PDB entry 8RAS | electron microscopy, 2.62 A resolution | chains E and H of the 23 polymer chains in the assembly

Chain E:
Protein: DNA-directed RNA polymerase subunit beta''
Source organism: Sinapis alba
UniProtKB: A0A6C0M829 (A0A6C0M829_SINAL); numbering as in UniProt (aligned over 1-1373)
Sequence (1373 residues; row label = number of the first residue in the row):
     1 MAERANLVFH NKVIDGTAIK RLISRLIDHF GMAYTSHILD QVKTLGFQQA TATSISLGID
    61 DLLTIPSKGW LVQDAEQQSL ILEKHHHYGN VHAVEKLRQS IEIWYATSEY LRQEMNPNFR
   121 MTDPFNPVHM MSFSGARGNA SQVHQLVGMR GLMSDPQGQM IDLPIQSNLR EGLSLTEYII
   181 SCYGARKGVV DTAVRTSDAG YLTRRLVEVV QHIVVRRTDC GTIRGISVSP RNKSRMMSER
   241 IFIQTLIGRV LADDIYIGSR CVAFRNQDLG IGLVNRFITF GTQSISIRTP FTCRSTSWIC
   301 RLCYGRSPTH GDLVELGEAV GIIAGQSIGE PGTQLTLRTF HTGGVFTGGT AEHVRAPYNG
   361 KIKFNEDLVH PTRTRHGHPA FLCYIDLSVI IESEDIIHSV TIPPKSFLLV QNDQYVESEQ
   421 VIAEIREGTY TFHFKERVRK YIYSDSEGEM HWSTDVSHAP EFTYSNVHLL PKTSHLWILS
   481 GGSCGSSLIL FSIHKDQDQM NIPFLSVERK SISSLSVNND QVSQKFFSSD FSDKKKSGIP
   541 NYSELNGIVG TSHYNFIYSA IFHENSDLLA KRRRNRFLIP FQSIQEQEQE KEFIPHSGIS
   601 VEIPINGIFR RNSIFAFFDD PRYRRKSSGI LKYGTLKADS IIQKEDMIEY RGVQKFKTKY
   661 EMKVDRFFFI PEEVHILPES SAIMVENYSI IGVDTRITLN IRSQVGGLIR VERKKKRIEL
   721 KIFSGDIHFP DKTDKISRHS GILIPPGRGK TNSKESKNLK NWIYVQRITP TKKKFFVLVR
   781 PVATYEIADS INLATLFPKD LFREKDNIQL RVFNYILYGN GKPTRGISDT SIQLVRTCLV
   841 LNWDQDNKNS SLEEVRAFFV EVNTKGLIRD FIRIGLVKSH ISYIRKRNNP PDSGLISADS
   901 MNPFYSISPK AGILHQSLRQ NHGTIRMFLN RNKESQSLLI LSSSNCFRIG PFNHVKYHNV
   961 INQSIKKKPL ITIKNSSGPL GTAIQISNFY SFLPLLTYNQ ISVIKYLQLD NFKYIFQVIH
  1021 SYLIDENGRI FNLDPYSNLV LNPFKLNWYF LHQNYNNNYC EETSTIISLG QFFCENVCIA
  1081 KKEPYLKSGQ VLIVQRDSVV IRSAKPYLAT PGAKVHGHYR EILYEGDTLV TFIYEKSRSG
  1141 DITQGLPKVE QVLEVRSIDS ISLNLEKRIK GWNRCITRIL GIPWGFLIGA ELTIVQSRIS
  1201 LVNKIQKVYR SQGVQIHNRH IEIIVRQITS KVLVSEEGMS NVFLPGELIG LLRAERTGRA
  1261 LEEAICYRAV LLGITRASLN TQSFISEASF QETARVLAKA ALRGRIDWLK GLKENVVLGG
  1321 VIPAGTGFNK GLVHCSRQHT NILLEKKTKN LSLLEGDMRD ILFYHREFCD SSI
Unresolved in the structure: 1-4, 230-241, 333-350, 427-435, 483-488, 505-565, 581-598, 618-794, 812-838, 844-854, 877-884, 891-900, 906-921, 929-936, 951-971, 1057-1064, 1136-1144, 1156-1161, 1332-1359, 1370-1373
Ion coordination: Zn2+: Cys220, Cys293, Cys300, Cys303
From the paper describing this entry:
  - binding site for the 81-nt DNA strand: Thr196 to Leu202

Chain H:
Protein: PAP3
Source organism: Sinapis alba
Sequence (675 residues; row label = number of the first residue in the row):
     1 MQICQATLTT FTFTNPSNPN FCKPKPLFPS FQPPRRVTLP PCRGFSSDEF PVDETFLEKF
    61 GPKDKDTEDE ARRRNWIERG WAPWEEILTP EADFARKSLN EGEEVPLQSP EAIEAFKMLR
   121 PSYRKKKIKE MGITEDEWYA KQFEIRGDKP PPLDTSWAGP LVVRQIPPRD WPPKGWEVDR
   181 KELEFIREAH KLMAERVWLE DLDKDLKVGE DATVDKMCLE RFKVFLKQYN EWVEANKDRL
   241 EEDSYKYDQD FYPGRRIRGK DYKEGMYELP FYYPGMICEG TVTTLHLYQG AFVDIGGVHE
   301 GWVPIKGNDW FWIRHFIRVG MHVIVEITAK RDPYRFRFPL ELRFVHPNID HMIFNKFDFP
   361 PIFHRDGDTN PDEIRRDCGR PPEPRKDPGS KPEEEGLLSD HPYVDKLWQL HVAEQMILDD
   421 YEANPEKYKG KKLSELSDDE GFDERKEIEH GEAYYKKTKL PKVILKTSVK ELDLEAALIE
   481 RKYHNKLMME AKARGEGYKI EKLRRNIEMD EYDSLHWRRS LEEREALLRD ISSRQALGLP
   541 LEEPGRYKPG SFFGKDQYDP TSALYQYDYW GEPKNSEISK QERMKDAHNK SIVGKGNVWY
   601 DMSYDDAIKQ TIERRKAESN VVTQKEEETE SKEEEEDDDD EYEFDDFDYS ILSDESSIGY
   661 SEQQPLVNGT QVFTD
Unresolved in the structure: 1-66, 426-460, 485-501, 554-602, 608-675

Interface between chain E and chain H:
Contacting residue pairs - 366 pairs, chain E then chain H:
  Asn90(E) - Thr89(H)
  Asn90(E) - Glu91(H)
  Asn90(E) - Ala92(H)  hydrogen bond (side chain-backbone)
  Asn90(E) - Ala95(H)
  His92(E) - Leu99(H)
  Glu95(E) - Leu99(H)
  Arg98(E) - Glu103(H)  salt bridge
  Glu366(E) - Arg120(H)  salt bridge
  Pro371(E) - Pro106(H)
  Pro371(E) - Leu107(H)  hydrogen bond (backbone-backbone)
  Pro371(E) - Phe116(H)  hydrophobic
  Thr372(E) - Glu104(H)
  Thr372(E) - Val105(H)  hydrogen bond (side chain-backbone)
  Thr372(E) - Phe116(H)
  Arg373(E) - Phe94(H)
  Arg373(E) - Ala95(H)
  Arg373(E) - Ser98(H)
  Arg373(E) - Leu99(H)
  Arg373(E) - Glu103(H)
  Arg373(E) - Glu104(H)
  Thr374(E) - Glu104(H)
  Arg375(E) - Glu104(H)  hydrogen bond (backbone-side chain)
  Pro379(E) - Phe116(H)  hydrophobic
  Pro379(E) - Leu119(H)  hydrophobic
  Ala380(E) - Phe116(H)
  Phe381(E) - Phe116(H)  hydrophobic
  Leu382(E) - Val105(H)
  Leu382(E) - Pro106(H)
  Tyr384(E) - Pro106(H)
  Phe407(E) - Glu104(H)
  Gln411(E) - Arg120(H)  hydrogen bond
  His451(E) - Ala82(H)
  His451(E) - Trp84(H)
  Trp452(E) - Asn75(H)
  Trp452(E) - Trp81(H)  hydrogen bond (backbone-side chain)
  Ser453(E) - Trp81(H)
  Ser453(E) - Trp84(H)  hydrogen bond (side chain-backbone)
  Ser453(E) - Glu86(H)
  Thr454(E) - Arg96(H)
  Asp455(E) - Arg96(H)  salt bridge
  Ser457(E) - Glu68(H)
  His458(E) - Glu68(H)  hydrogen bond (backbone-side chain)
  His458(E) - Ala71(H)
  His458(E) - Arg72(H)
  His458(E) - Asn75(H)  hydrogen bond
  His458(E) - Trp81(H)
  Ala459(E) - Glu68(H)  hydrogen bond (backbone-side chain)
  Ala459(E) - Ala71(H)
  Lys472(E) - Asn100(H)
  Thr473(E) - Arg96(H)
  Thr473(E) - Leu99(H)
  Thr473(E) - Asn100(H)  hydrogen bond
  Ser474(E) - Arg96(H)
  His475(E) - Glu86(H)
  His475(E) - Ala92(H)
  His475(E) - Arg96(H)  hydrogen bond
  Trp477(E) - Glu86(H)  hydrogen bond
  Leu490(E) - Glu383(H)
  Ser492(E) - Arg380(H)
  Ser492(E) - Pro381(H)
  Ser492(E) - Glu383(H)  hydrogen bond
  Ile493(E) - His364(H)  hydrogen bond (backbone-side chain)
  Ile493(E) - Pro371(H)
  Ile493(E) - Arg375(H)
  Ile493(E) - Arg380(H)  hydrogen bond (backbone-side chain)
  His494(E) - His364(H)
  His494(E) - Arg380(H)
  Lys495(E) - Phe359(H)
  Lys495(E) - Arg380(H)
  Asp496(E) - Lys306(H)  salt bridge
  Asp496(E) - Pro361(H)
  Gln497(E) - Tyr288(H)
  Gln497(E) - Gln289(H)  hydrogen bond
  Gln497(E) - Arg337(H)  hydrogen bond (backbone-side chain)
  Gln497(E) - Phe357(H)
  Gln497(E) - Pro361(H)
  Asp498(E) - Pro361(H)
  Asp498(E) - Ile362(H)  hydrogen bond (side chain-backbone)
  Asp498(E) - His364(H)  salt bridge
  Asp498(E) - Arg380(H)  salt bridge
  Gln499(E) - Arg337(H)
  Gln499(E) - Ile362(H)  hydrogen bond (backbone-backbone)
  Gln499(E) - Phe363(H)
  Gln499(E) - His364(H)  hydrogen bond (backbone-backbone)
  Met500(E) - His364(H)
  Asn501(E) - His364(H)  hydrogen bond (backbone-backbone)
  Asn501(E) - Arg365(H)
  Ile502(E) - His364(H)
  Ile502(E) - Arg365(H)
  Ile502(E) - Asp366(H)
  Leu568(E) - His411(H)
  Leu568(E) - Leu503(H)  hydrophobic
  Leu569(E) - Trp408(H)
  Leu569(E) - Val412(H)  hydrophobic
  Leu569(E) - Gln415(H)
  Lys571(E) - Val404(H)
  Lys571(E) - Trp408(H)
  Lys571(E) - Met509(H)  hydrogen bond
  Arg573(E) - Asp400(H)  salt bridge
  Arg573(E) - Val404(H)
  Arg573(E) - Asp513(H)  salt bridge
  Arg574(E) - Leu398(H)
  Arg574(E) - Asp400(H)  hydrogen bond (backbone-side chain)
  Arg576(E) - Asp405(H)  salt bridge
  Leu578(E) - Trp408(H)  hydrophobic
  Thr795(E) - Tyr604(H)
  Leu796(E) - Tyr604(H)  hydrogen bond (backbone-side chain)
  Phe797(E) - Tyr604(H)
  Pro798(E) - Lys502(H)  hydrogen bond (backbone-side chain)
  Pro798(E) - Asn506(H)
  Lys799(E) - Lys502(H)  hydrogen bond (backbone-side chain)
  Asp800(E) - Asp510(H)
  Leu801(E) - Asp510(H)  hydrogen bond (backbone-side chain)
  Phe802(E) - Ser399(H)
  Phe802(E) - Asp513(H)
  Phe802(E) - Ser514(H)
  Phe802(E) - Trp517(H)  hydrophobic
  Glu804(E) - Leu397(H)
  Glu804(E) - Leu398(H)
  Glu804(E) - Ser399(H)  hydrogen bond (side chain-backbone)
  Glu804(E) - Asp400(H)  hydrogen bond (side chain-backbone)
  Lys805(E) - Gly396(H)
  Leu810(E) - Ser603(H)
  Leu810(E) - Tyr604(H)  hydrogen bond (backbone-backbone)
  Arg811(E) - Ser603(H)
  Ala857(E) - Pro461(H)
  Phe858(E) - Pro461(H)
  Phe858(E) - Val463(H)  hydrophobic
  Phe859(E) - Pro461(H)  hydrogen bond (backbone-backbone)
  Phe859(E) - Lys462(H)
  Phe859(E) - Val463(H)  hydrogen bond (backbone-backbone)
  Val860(E) - Trp408(H)  hydrophobic
  Val860(E) - Val463(H)
  Val860(E) - Leu465(H)  hydrophobic
  Glu861(E) - Val463(H)  hydrogen bond (backbone-backbone)
  Glu861(E) - Ile464(H)
  Glu861(E) - Leu465(H)  hydrogen bond (backbone-backbone)
  Val862(E) - Trp408(H)  hydrophobic
  Val862(E) - Gln409(H)
  Val862(E) - Val412(H)  hydrophobic
  Val862(E) - Met416(H)
  Val862(E) - Leu465(H)
  Val862(E) - Thr467(H)
  Asn863(E) - Ile464(H)
  Asn863(E) - Leu465(H)  hydrogen bond (side chain-backbone)
  Asn863(E) - Lys466(H)
  Asn863(E) - Thr467(H)  hydrogen bond (backbone-backbone)
  Thr864(E) - Ala413(H)
  Thr864(E) - Met416(H)  hydrogen bond
  Thr864(E) - Ile417(H)
  Thr864(E) - Thr467(H)
  Leu867(E) - Met416(H)
  Leu867(E) - Ile417(H)  hydrophobic
  Leu867(E) - Asp420(H)
  Arg869(E) - Met416(H)
  Arg869(E) - Asp419(H)  salt bridge
  Phe871(E) - Trp408(H)  hydrophobic
  Phe871(E) - Val412(H)  hydrophobic
  Arg885(E) - Ser390(H)  hydrogen bond (side chain-backbone)
  Arg885(E) - Glu395(H)  salt bridge
  Arg887(E) - Leu398(H)
  Arg887(E) - Glu523(H)  salt bridge
  His922(E) - Gln249(H)
  Thr924(E) - Arg337(H)
  Arg926(E) - Tyr288(H)
  Leu941(E) - Tyr288(H)  hydrophobic
  Ser977(E) - Glu279(H)
  Ser977(E) - Gly280(H)
  Ser977(E) - Asp294(H)
  Ser977(E) - Ile295(H)
  Ser977(E) - Gly296(H)
  Gly978(E) - Cys278(H)
  Gly978(E) - Glu279(H)  hydrogen bond (backbone-backbone)
  Gly978(E) - Ile295(H)
  Pro979(E) - Tyr267(H)
  Pro979(E) - Phe271(H)  hydrophobic
  Pro979(E) - Tyr272(H)  hydrophobic
  Pro979(E) - Ile277(H)
  Pro979(E) - Cys278(H)  hydrophobic
  Leu980(E) - Val163(H)
  Leu980(E) - Gln165(H)
  Leu980(E) - Ile277(H)  hydrogen bond (backbone-backbone)
  Gly981(E) - Gln165(H)
  Gly981(E) - Met276(H)
  Gly981(E) - Ile277(H)  hydrogen bond (backbone-backbone)
  Thr982(E) - Val163(H)
  Thr982(E) - Arg164(H)  hydrogen bond (backbone-backbone)
  Thr982(E) - Ile166(H)
  Thr982(E) - Gly275(H)
  Thr982(E) - Met276(H)
  Ala983(E) - Val162(H)
  Ala983(E) - Gly275(H)  hydrogen bond (backbone-backbone)
  Ala983(E) - Ile277(H)  hydrophobic
  Ile984(E) - Val162(H)  hydrogen bond (backbone-backbone)
  Ile984(E) - Val197(H)  hydrophobic
  Gln985(E) - Arg196(H)
  Ile986(E) - Val162(H)  hydrophobic
  Ile986(E) - Val197(H)
  Ile986(E) - Leu199(H)  hydrophobic
  Ser987(E) - Arg196(H)
  Ser987(E) - Val197(H)  hydrogen bond (side chain-backbone)
  Ser987(E) - Trp198(H)  hydrogen bond
  Asn988(E) - Glu200(H)  hydrogen bond
  Phe989(E) - Ala158(H)
  Phe989(E) - Gly159(H)
  Leu996(E) - Trp157(H)
  Leu996(E) - Ala158(H)  hydrogen bond (backbone-backbone)
  Leu996(E) - Leu161(H)  hydrophobic
  Leu996(E) - Ile277(H)  hydrophobic
  Leu996(E) - Val345(H)  hydrophobic
  Thr997(E) - Thr155(H)
  Thr997(E) - Ser156(H)
  Thr997(E) - Trp157(H)
  Thr997(E) - Ala158(H)
  Thr997(E) - Val345(H)  hydrogen bond (side chain-backbone)
  Thr997(E) - Asn348(H)
  Tyr998(E) - Asp154(H)
  Tyr998(E) - Thr155(H)
  Tyr998(E) - Ser156(H)  hydrogen bond (backbone-backbone)
  Tyr998(E) - Ala158(H)  hydrophobic
  Tyr998(E) - Asn348(H)
  Asn999(E) - Asp154(H)
  Asn999(E) - Asn348(H)  hydrogen bond
  Asn999(E) - His351(H)
  Gln1000(E) - Pro151(H)
  Gln1000(E) - Pro152(H)
  Gln1000(E) - Asp154(H)  hydrogen bond (backbone-side chain)
  Tyr1014(E) - Gly159(H)  hydrogen bond (backbone-backbone)
  Tyr1014(E) - Leu199(H)  hydrophobic
  Tyr1014(E) - Glu200(H)
  Ile1015(E) - Trp157(H)
  Phe1016(E) - Trp157(H)  hydrogen bond (backbone-backbone)
  Phe1016(E) - Gly159(H)
  Phe1016(E) - Pro160(H)
  Gln1017(E) - Ser156(H)
  Val1018(E) - Trp157(H)
  Ile1019(E) - Trp157(H)  hydrophobic
  Ile1019(E) - Leu161(H)  hydrophobic
  His1020(E) - Pro160(H)
  His1020(E) - Leu161(H)  hydrogen bond (backbone-backbone)
  Ser1021(E) - Leu161(H)
  Tyr1022(E) - Pro160(H)  hydrophobic
  Tyr1022(E) - Leu161(H)  hydrogen bond (backbone-backbone)
  Tyr1022(E) - Val163(H)
  Tyr1022(E) - Leu206(H)  hydrophobic
  Leu1023(E) - Val163(H)
  Leu1023(E) - Gln165(H)
  Leu1023(E) - Met217(H)  hydrophobic
  Ile1024(E) - Val162(H)  hydrophobic
  Ile1024(E) - Val163(H)  hydrogen bond (backbone-backbone)
  Ile1024(E) - Arg164(H)
  Ile1024(E) - Val197(H)  hydrophobic
  Asp1025(E) - Arg164(H)  hydrogen bond (backbone-side chain)
  Asp1025(E) - Cys218(H)
  Asp1025(E) - Leu219(H)
  Glu1026(E) - Cys218(H)  hydrogen bond (backbone-backbone)
  Glu1026(E) - Leu219(H)
  Glu1026(E) - Glu220(H)  hydrogen bond (side chain-backbone)
  Glu1026(E) - Arg221(H)  salt bridge
  Glu1026(E) - Phe222(H)
  Asn1027(E) - Cys218(H)  hydrogen bond
  Arg1029(E) - Lys216(H)
  Arg1029(E) - Cys218(H)
  Ile1030(E) - Leu202(H)  hydrophobic
  Ile1030(E) - Asp205(H)
  Ile1030(E) - Leu206(H)
  Ile1030(E) - Lys207(H)  hydrogen bond (backbone-backbone)
  Phe1031(E) - Lys207(H)
  Phe1031(E) - Lys216(H)
  Phe1031(E) - Met217(H)  hydrophobic
  Asn1032(E) - Lys207(H)  hydrogen bond (backbone-backbone)
  Leu1033(E) - Lys207(H)
  Leu1033(E) - Val208(H)
  Leu1033(E) - Gly209(H)
  Leu1033(E) - Ala212(H)  hydrophobic
  Asp1034(E) - Val208(H)
  Pro1035(E) - Val208(H)
  Asn1042(E) - Tyr267(H)  hydrogen bond
  Pro1043(E) - Gln165(H)
  Pro1043(E) - Phe222(H)
  Pro1043(E) - Leu226(H)
  Pro1043(E) - Phe271(H)  hydrophobic
  Phe1044(E) - Leu226(H)
  Phe1044(E) - Tyr229(H)  hydrophobic
  Phe1044(E) - Asn230(H)
  Phe1044(E) - Tyr267(H)
  Leu1046(E) - Val214(H)
  Leu1046(E) - Lys223(H)
  Leu1046(E) - Leu226(H)  hydrophobic
  Asn1047(E) - Val214(H)
  Trp1048(E) - Ala212(H)  hydrogen bond (side chain-backbone)
  Trp1048(E) - Val214(H)
  Trp1048(E) - Met217(H)
  Leu1051(E) - Glu279(H)
  His1052(E) - Glu279(H)
  His1052(E) - His322(H)
  Gln1053(E) - His322(H)
  Tyr1055(E) - Trp157(H)  hydrogen bond (backbone-side chain)
  Tyr1055(E) - Glu279(H)  hydrogen bond
  Tyr1055(E) - His322(H)
  Tyr1055(E) - Val323(H)
  Tyr1055(E) - Ile324(H)  hydrophobic
  Tyr1055(E) - His346(H)
  Ile1066(E) - Ala140(H)  hydrophobic
  Ile1066(E) - Phe143(H)
  Ser1068(E) - Ile145(H)
  Ser1068(E) - Arg314(H)  hydrogen bond
  Leu1069(E) - Trp84(H)
  Leu1069(E) - Leu285(H)
  Leu1069(E) - Leu287(H)  hydrophobic
  Leu1069(E) - Trp310(H)  hydrophobic
  Leu1069(E) - Arg314(H)  hydrogen bond (backbone-side chain)
  Gly1070(E) - Trp84(H)
  Gln1071(E) - Glu85(H)  hydrogen bond
  Gln1071(E) - Ile87(H)
  Gln1071(E) - Phe143(H)
  Phe1072(E) - Trp84(H)  hydrophobic
  Phe1072(E) - Glu85(H)  hydrogen bond (backbone-backbone)
  Phe1072(E) - Glu86(H)
  Phe1072(E) - Ile87(H)  hydrogen bond (backbone-backbone)
  Phe1073(E) - Ile87(H)  hydrophobic
  Phe1073(E) - Phe143(H)  hydrophobic
  Cys1074(E) - Ile87(H)  hydrogen bond (backbone-backbone)
  Cys1074(E) - Leu88(H)  hydrophobic
  Cys1074(E) - Thr89(H)
  Asn1076(E) - Thr89(H)
  Val1077(E) - Ile87(H)
  Val1077(E) - Thr89(H)
  Val1077(E) - Phe143(H)  hydrophobic
  Cys1078(E) - Tyr139(H)  hydrophobic
  Cys1078(E) - Gln142(H)
  Cys1078(E) - Phe143(H)
  Ile1079(E) - Tyr139(H)
  Ile1079(E) - Phe143(H)  hydrophobic
  Lys1081(E) - Glu135(H)  salt bridge
  Lys1081(E) - Asp136(H)
  Leu1086(E) - Phe143(H)  hydrophobic
  Gln1090(E) - Trp84(H)
  Gln1090(E) - Leu287(H)
  Gln1090(E) - Tyr288(H)
  Leu1092(E) - Leu285(H)
  Leu1092(E) - His286(H)
  Leu1092(E) - Leu287(H)  hydrogen bond (backbone-backbone)
  Leu1092(E) - Tyr288(H)  hydrophobic
  Ile1093(E) - Thr284(H)
  Ile1093(E) - Leu285(H)
  Ile1093(E) - His286(H)
  Val1094(E) - Thr284(H)
  Val1094(E) - Leu285(H)  hydrogen bond (backbone-backbone)
  Val1094(E) - Val319(H)  hydrophobic
  Gln1095(E) - Thr283(H)
  Gln1095(E) - Thr284(H)
  Arg1096(E) - Thr283(H)
  Arg1096(E) - Val319(H)
  Arg1102(E) - Tyr288(H)  hydrogen bond
  Leu1108(E) - Ala95(H)  hydrophobic
  Leu1108(E) - Leu99(H)  hydrophobic
  Thr1110(E) - Leu99(H)
  Pro1111(E) - Leu99(H)
  Pro1111(E) - Asn100(H)
  His1118(E) - Arg79(H)
  Tyr1119(E) - Arg79(H)  hydrogen bond (backbone-side chain)
  Tyr1119(E) - Gly80(H)
  Tyr1119(E) - Trp81(H)
  Arg1120(E) - Glu78(H)  hydrogen bond (side chain-backbone)
  Arg1120(E) - Arg79(H)  hydrogen bond (side chain-backbone)
Also at the interface, not in a pair above, chain E (168 interface residues in all): His85, His370, Glu449, Val456, Arg803, Leu995, Ile1001, Leu1041, Tyr1049, Asn1056, Ile1067, Ala1080, Val1091, Glu1121
Also at the interface, not in a pair above, chain H (178 interface residues in all): Thr67, Pro83, Glu144, Leu192, Met193, Asp201, Asp211, Tyr252, Thr281, Val282, Arg343, Asp350, Ile374, Pro382, Pro388, Pro392, His401, Ser468, Arg524

In short:
168 residues of chain E and 178 residues of chain H are in contact, with 80 hydrogen bonds and 14 salt
bridges. Among the polar pairs are Arg98(E)-Glu103(H), Glu366(E)-Arg120(H) and Asp455(E)-Arg96(H). Cys220(E),
Cys293(E), Cys300(E) and Cys303(E) form the Zn2+ site. The paper reports a binding site for the 81-nt DNA
strand at Thr196(E).
Chain E is DNA-directed RNA polymerase subunit beta'' and chain H is PAP3, both from Sinapis alba; the
structure, Plastid-encoded RNA polymerase transcription elongation complex, was determined by electron
microscopy together with 8R5O, 8R6S and 8RDJ from the same study.
